Entry 6M3Q (X-ray diffraction, 3.44 A resolution); this record covers chains E and F.

[Chain E]
Name: Ankyrin-2
From: Homo sapiens
UniProtKB: Q01484 (ANK2_HUMAN); numbering as in UniProt; present here: 951-1039, 1073-1458
Amino-acid sequence (475 residues; row label = number of the first residue in the row; note: 33 numbers in that range are skipped by the numbering (no residue carries them; nothing is unmodelled there)):
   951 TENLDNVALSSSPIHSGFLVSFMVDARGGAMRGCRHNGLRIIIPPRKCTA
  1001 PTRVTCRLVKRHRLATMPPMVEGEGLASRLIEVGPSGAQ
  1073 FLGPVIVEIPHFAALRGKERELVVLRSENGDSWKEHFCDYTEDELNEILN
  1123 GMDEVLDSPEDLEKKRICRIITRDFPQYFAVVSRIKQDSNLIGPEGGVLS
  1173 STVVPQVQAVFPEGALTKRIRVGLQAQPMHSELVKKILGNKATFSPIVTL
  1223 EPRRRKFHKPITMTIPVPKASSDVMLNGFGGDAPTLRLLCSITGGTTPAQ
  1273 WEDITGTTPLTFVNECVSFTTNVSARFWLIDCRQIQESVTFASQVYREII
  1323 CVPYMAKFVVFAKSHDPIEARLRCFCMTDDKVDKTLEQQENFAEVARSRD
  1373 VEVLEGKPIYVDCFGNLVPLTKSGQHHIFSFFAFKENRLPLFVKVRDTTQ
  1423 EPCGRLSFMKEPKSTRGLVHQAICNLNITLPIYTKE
Unresolved in the structure: 951-953, 1011-1014, 1243-1255, 1436-1437
Curated features (UniProtKB/Swiss-Prot):
  - modified residue: Y1382 (Phosphotyrosine)
  - natural variant: G1267 (G1267R: In a colorectal cancer sample), E1458 (E1458G: In LQT4; uncertain significance)
  - mutagenesis: D975 to R977 (Prevents binding to SPTBN1), A1000 (A1000P: Prevents binding to SPTBN1), E1100 to D1103 (Weak binding to SPTBN1)
From the paper describing this entry:
  - conformationally variable residues (order/disorder transition, side-chain flip): I964, F968
  - mutagenesis - F968A: decreased binding to beta2spectrin
  - mutagenesis - T1357D: decreased binding to Spectrin beta chain (chain F)
  - contacts within the chain: R1029-D1351 (salt bridge)
  - mutagenesis - R1029E (5-fold): decreased binding to beta2-spectrin
  - disease-associated variants - R990Q: decreased binding to beta2-spectrin (citing earlier work)

[Chain F]
Name: Spectrin beta chain
From: Mus musculus
UniProtKB: Q8VIE5 (Q8VIE5_MOUSE); residues 1583-1904 here correspond to UniProt positions 1616-1937 (UniProt number = residue number + 33)
Amino-acid sequence (322 residues; row label = number of the first residue in the row):
  1583 AFQVEQYYFDVAEVEAWLGEQELLMMSEDKGKDEQSTLQLLKKHLQLEQG
  1633 VENYEESIAQLSRQCRALLEMGHPDSEQISRRQSQVDRLYVALKELGEER
  1683 RVSLEQQYWLYQLSRQVDELEHWIAEKEVVAGSPELGQDFEHVSVLQEKF
  1733 SEFASETGTAGRERLAAVNQMVDELIECGHTAAATMAEWKDGLNEAWAEL
  1783 LELMGTRAQLLAASRELHKFFSDARELQGQIEEKRRRLPRLTAPPEPRPS
  1833 ASSMQRTLRAFEHDLQLLVSQVRQLQEGAAQLRTVYAGEHAEAIASREQE
  1883 VLQGWKELLAACEDARLHVSST
Unresolved in the structure: 1583, 1652-1654, 1823-1832, 1898-1904

[How chain E and chain F interact]
Contacting residue pairs - 36 pairs, chain E then chain F:
  F968(E) - E1784(F)
  L969(E) - A1780(F)  hydrophobic
  L969(E) - E1784(F)  hydrogen bond (backbone-side chain)
  V970(E) - E1781(F)
  V970(E) - E1784(F)  hydrogen bond (backbone-side chain)
  S971(E) - E1784(F)  hydrogen bond
  F972(E) - T1788(F)
  M973(E) - T1788(F)
  M973(E) - Q1791(F)
  M973(E) - L1792(F)  hydrophobic
  M973(E) - A1795(F)  hydrophobic
  D975(E) - V1867(F)
  A976(E) - T1866(F)
  A976(E) - V1867(F)  hydrogen bond (backbone-backbone)
  A976(E) - Y1868(F)
  R977(E) - T1866(F)
  R985(E) - E1777(F)
  R985(E) - E1781(F)  salt bridge
  C998(E) - A1869(F)
  T999(E) - Y1868(F)
  T999(E) - A1869(F)  hydrogen bond (backbone-backbone)
  T999(E) - H1872(F)
  A1000(E) - Y1868(F)  hydrophobic
  P1001(E) - L1792(F)
  P1001(E) - V1867(F)  hydrophobic
  P1001(E) - Y1868(F)
  R1003(E) - G1714(F)  hydrogen bond (side chain-backbone)
  R1003(E) - L1785(F)
  R1003(E) - T1788(F)
  R1007(E) - E1781(F)  salt bridge
  T1357(E) - D1773(F)  hydrogen bond
  L1358(E) - A1766(F)  hydrophobic
  L1358(E) - A1769(F)  hydrophobic
  Q1361(E) - D1755(F)  hydrogen bond
  Q1361(E) - I1758(F)
  Q1361(E) - K1772(F)
Interface residues without a listed pair, chain E (24 interface residues in all): S961, R996, T1002, L1074, E1362
Interface residues without a listed pair, chain F (22 interface residues in all): A1765
Interface features reported in the paper:
  - specific contacts: T1357(E)-D1773(F) (hydrogen bond), Q1361(E)-D1755(F) (hydrogen bond)

[Overview]
24 residues of chain E and 22 residues of chain F are in contact; the contacts include 8 hydrogen bonds and 2
salt bridges. Polar pairs include R985(E)-E1781(F), R1007(E)-E1781(F) and L969(E)-E1784(F). The paper
describes hydrogen bonds between T1357(E) and D1773(F) and Q1361(E) and D1755(F). The paper reports that
R1029E and R990Q of chain E reduce binding to beta2-spectrin; conformational variability at I964(E) and
F968(E); 4 substitutions were tested in all.
Here chain E is Ankyrin-2 (Homo sapiens) and chain F is Spectrin beta chain (Mus musculus). Entry 6M3Q
(Crystal structure of AnkB/beta4-spectrin complex) was determined by X-ray diffraction, deposited together
with 6M3P and 6M3R.
